5BTD - chains B and E of the 8 polymer chains in the assembly; structure by X-ray diffraction, 2.50 A resolution.

== Chain B ==
Molecule: DNA gyrase subunit B
From: Mycobacterium tuberculosis (strain ATCC 25618 / H37Rv)
Notes: EC 5.99.1.3; fragment: GyrB 426-675 with N-terminal SNA tag
Reference sequence: P9WG45 (GYRB_MYCTU); residues 426-675 here = UniProt positions 426-675
Amino-acid sequence (253 residues; row label = number of the first residue in the row):
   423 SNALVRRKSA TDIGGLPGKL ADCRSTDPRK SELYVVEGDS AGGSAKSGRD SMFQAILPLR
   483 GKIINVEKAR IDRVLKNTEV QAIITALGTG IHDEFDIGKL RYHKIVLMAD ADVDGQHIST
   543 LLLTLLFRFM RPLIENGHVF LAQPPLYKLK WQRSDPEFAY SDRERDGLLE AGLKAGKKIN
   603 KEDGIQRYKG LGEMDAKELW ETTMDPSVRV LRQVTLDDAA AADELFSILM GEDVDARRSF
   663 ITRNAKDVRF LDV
Unresolved in the structure: 423-424, 431-436
Construct notes: expression tag (423-425)
UniProt features mapped onto this chain:
  - binding site (Mg(2+)): Glu459, Asp532, Asp534
  - site (Interaction with DNA): Lys484, Asn487
  - mutagenesis: Asp472 (D472H: No supercoiling activity), Arg482 (R482K: Increased susceptibility to fluoroquinolones, half supercoiling activity, no fluoroquinolone-induced DNA cleavage (makes sequence more like E.coli)), Asn499 (N499D: 17-fold increased resistance to fluoroquinolones, slightly increased DNA cleavage in absence of drugs), Asp577 (D577A: 37% supercoiling, 54% decatenation, 126% DNA cleavage in presence of norfloxacin; D577R: <2% supercoiling, 4% decatenation), Glu620 to Asp627 (<3% supercoiling, 18% decatenation, 75% DNA cleavage in presence of norfloxacin), Glu620 (E620A: 15% supercoiling, 19% decatenation, 143% DNA cleavage in presence of norfloxacin; E620R: 10% supercoiling, 7% decatenation), Glu623 (E623A: 18% supercoiling, 11% decatenation, 131% DNA cleavage in presence of norfloxacin; E623R: <2% supercoiling, 2% decatenation), Asp627 (D627A: 13% supercoiling, 10% decatenation, 42% DNA cleavage in presence of norfloxacin; D627R: <2% supercoiling, 3% decatenation)
Metal / ion sites: Mg2+: Asp532, Asp534
Ligand contacts: Gatifloxacin (GFN; 1-cyclopropyl-6-fluoro-8-methoxy-7-[(3S)-3-methylpiperazin-1-yl]-4-oxo-1,4-dihydroquinoline-3-carboxylic acid): Arg482, Gly483, Thr500, Glu501
From the paper describing this entry:
  - binding site for Gatifloxacin: Arg482, Thr500, Glu501

== Chain E ==
Molecule: DNA substrate 24-mer GGTCATGAATGACTATGCACGTAA
From: synthetic construct
Sequence (24 nucleotides; numbered 1 to 24; the number before each row is that of its first residue):
     1 GGTCATGAAT GACTATGCAC GTAA
Unresolved in the structure: 1-2, 24

== Chain B / chain E interface ==
Residue-residue contacts - 8 pairs, chain B then chain E:
  Glu459(B) - DT10(E)  phosphate contact
  Asp461(B) - DG11(E)  phosphate contact
  Asp461(B) - DA12(E)  sugar contact
  Gly483(B) - DT10(E)  base contact
  Lys484(B) - DT10(E)  base contact
  Arg492(B) - DT3(E)  salt bridge to the phosphate
  Asp536(B) - DT10(E)  sugar contact
  Ile540(B) - DT10(E)  phosphate contact
Other interface residues (no listed pair), chain E (5 interface residues in all): DA9

== In short ==
Chain B and chain E form an interface of 7 and 5 residues respectively; the contacts include 1 salt bridge.
The salt-bridged pair is Arg492(B)-DT3(E). Chain B binds Gatifloxacin. Curated annotation (UniProt) lists 3
Mg2+-binding residues and 12 mutagenesis sites on chain B. The paper reports a binding site for Gatifloxacin
at Arg482(B), Thr500(B) and Glu501(B).
Here chain B is DNA gyrase subunit B (Mycobacterium tuberculosis (strain ATCC 25618 / H37Rv)) and chain E is
DNA substrate 24-mer GGTCATGAATGACTATGCACGTAA (synthetic construct). Entry 5BTD (Crystal structure of a
topoisomerase II complex) was determined by X-ray diffraction, deposited together with 5BS8, 5BTA, 5BTC, 5BTF,
5BTG, 5BTI, 5BTL and 5BTN.
